Entry 8KAO (X-ray diffraction, 2.55 A resolution); this record covers chains A and C of the 3 polymer chains in the assembly.

[Chain A (and C)]
Name: Glutamate dehydrogenase
From: Saccharolobus solfataricus
Notes: chain C of this document is another copy of the same molecule, construct and numbering; everything in this record applies to it too
UniProt: A0A0E3K1C8 (A0A0E3K1C8_SACSO); residues 1-419 here = UniProt positions 1-419
Amino-acid sequence (419 residues; each row starts with the number of its first residue):
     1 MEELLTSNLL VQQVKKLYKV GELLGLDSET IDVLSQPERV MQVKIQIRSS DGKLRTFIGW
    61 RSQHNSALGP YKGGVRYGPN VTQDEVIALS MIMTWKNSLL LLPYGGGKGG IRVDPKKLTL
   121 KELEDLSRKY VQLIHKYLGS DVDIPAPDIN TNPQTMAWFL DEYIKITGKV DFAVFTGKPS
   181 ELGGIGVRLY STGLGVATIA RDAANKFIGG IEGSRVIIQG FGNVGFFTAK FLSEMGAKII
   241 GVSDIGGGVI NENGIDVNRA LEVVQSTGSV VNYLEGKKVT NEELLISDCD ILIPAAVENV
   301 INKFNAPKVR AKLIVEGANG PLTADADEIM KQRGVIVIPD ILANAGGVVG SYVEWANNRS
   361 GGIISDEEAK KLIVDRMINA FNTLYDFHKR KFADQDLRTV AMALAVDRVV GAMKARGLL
Not modelled in the structure: 1-7, 265-268 (chain C: 1-7)

[Chain A / chain C interface]
Pairs across the interface (28; chain A residue first):
  Arg128(A) with Arg416(C), hydrogen bond (side chain-backbone)
  Gln154(A) with Ala415(C), hydrogen bond (side chain-backbone)
  Ala157(A) with Ala415(C)
  Trp158(A) with Ala415(C)
  Asp161(A) with Arg416(C), salt bridge; Leu418(C)
  Ile164(A) with Arg416(C)
  Gly168(A) with Val142(C)
  Lys169(A) with Asp141(C)
  Val170(A) with Gly69(C); Pro70(C); Asp141(C), hydrogen bond (backbone-backbone)
  Phe172(A) with Leu68(C); Gly69(C); Pro103(C), hydrophobic
  Glu181(A) with Leu68(C); Arg408(C)
  Leu182(A) with Ala67(C); Ala412(C), hydrophobic; Arg416(C)
  Asn358(A) with Arg359(C), hydrogen bond (backbone-side chain)
  Arg359(A) with Arg359(C), hydrogen bond (backbone-side chain)
  Ser360(A) with Ala356(C)
  Gly361(A) with Pro103(C); Tyr352(C), hydrogen bond (backbone-side chain); Trp355(C)
  Gly362(A) with Tyr352(C)
  Ile363(A) with Tyr352(C)
Other interface residues (no listed pair), chain A (20 interface residues in all): Glu124, Ser180
Other interface residues (no listed pair), chain C (19 interface residues in all): Ser360, Ile364, Gly417

[Summary]
20 residues of chain A face 19 of chain C across their interface; the contacts include 6 hydrogen bonds and 1
salt bridge. Among the polar pairs are Asp161(A)-Arg416(C), Arg128(A)-Arg416(C) and Gln154(A)-Ala415(C).
Both chains are Glutamate dehydrogenase (Saccharolobus solfataricus). Entry 8KAO (Glutamate dehydrogenase-69O)
was determined by X-ray diffraction (same publication as 8KAR).
